PDB entry 2IBZ | X-ray diffraction, 2.30 A resolution | chains C and G of the 11 polymer chains in the assembly

== Chain C ==
Molecule: Cytochrome b
Organism: Saccharomyces cerevisiae
Notes: EC 1.10.2.2
Reference sequence: P00163 (CYB_YEAST); residue numbers follow UniProt; this construct covers 1-385
Sequence (385 residues; row label = number of the first residue in the row):
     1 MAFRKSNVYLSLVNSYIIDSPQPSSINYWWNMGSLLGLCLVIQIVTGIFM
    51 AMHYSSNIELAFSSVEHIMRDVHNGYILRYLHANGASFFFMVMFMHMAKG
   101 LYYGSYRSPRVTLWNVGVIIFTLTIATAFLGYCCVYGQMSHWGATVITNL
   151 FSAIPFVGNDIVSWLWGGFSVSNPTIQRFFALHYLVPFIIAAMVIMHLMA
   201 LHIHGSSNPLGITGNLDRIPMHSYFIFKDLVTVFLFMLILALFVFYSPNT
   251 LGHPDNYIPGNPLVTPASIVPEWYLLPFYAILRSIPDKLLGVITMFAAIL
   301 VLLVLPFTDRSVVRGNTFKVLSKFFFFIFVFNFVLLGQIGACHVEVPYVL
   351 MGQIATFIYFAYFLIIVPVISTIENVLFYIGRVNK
Differences from the reference sequence: conflict Thr122 (Ile in P00163)
Bound ions: heme c Fe site 1: His82, His183; heme c Fe site 2: His96, His197
Residues lining bound ligands:
  - heme c (HEC), molecule 1: Trp29, Trp30, Asn31, Met32, Gly33, Ser34, Leu36, Gly37, Phe89, Met93, His96, Met97, Lys99, Ser105, Tyr106, Leu113, Trp114, Gly117, Val118, Ile120, Phe121, Val194, His197, Leu198, Leu201, Ser206, Ser207
  - heme c (HEC), molecule 2: Leu40, Gln43, Ile44, Gly47, Ile48, Met50, Ala51, Tyr54, Val65, Arg79, His82, Ala83, Ala86, Phe89, Thr127, Ala128, Gly131, Tyr132, Cys134, Val135, Phe180, His183, Tyr184, Pro187, Tyr274
  - stigmatellin a (SMA): Thr122, Ile125, Ala126, Phe129, Leu130, Met139, Gly143, Val146, Ile147, Leu150, Phe151, Leu165, Phe179, Leu182, Ile269, Val270, Pro271, Glu272, Leu275, Phe278, Tyr279, Leu282, Met295, Phe296, Ile299
  - UQ6 (5-(3,7,11,15,19,23-hexamethyl-tetracosa-2,6,10,14,18,22-hexaenyl)-2,3-dimethoxy-6-methyl-benzene-1,4-diol): Tyr16, Ile17, Ser20, Gln22, Ile26, Trp30, Ser34, Gly37, Leu40, Val41, Ile44, Val45, Ile48, Phe49, Phe188, Val194, Leu198, Leu201, Ser206, Met221, Asp229
Swiss-Prot annotation at these positions:
  - binding site (a ubiquinone): Tyr16, His202
  - binding site (heme b): His82, His96, His183, His197
  - natural variant: Thr122 (I122T: In strain: ATCC 44821 / 777-3A; this construct carries the variant), Ile269 (I269ID: In strain: D273-10B/A21)
  - mutagenesis: Gly131 (G131S: In W7: Causes respiratory deficiency)

== Chain G ==
Molecule: Ubiquinol-cytochrome c reductase complex ubiquinone-binding protein QP-C
Organism: Saccharomyces cerevisiae
Notes: EC 1.10.2.2
Reference sequence: P08525 (UCRQ_YEAST); residue numbers follow UniProt; this construct covers 1-94
Sequence (94 residues; row label = number of the first residue in the row):
     1 MGPPSGKTYMGWWGHMGGPKQKGITSYAVSPYAQKPLQGIFHNAVFNSFR
    51 RFKSQFLYVLIPAGIYWYWWKNGNEYNEFLYSKAGREELERVNV
Disordered / not traced: 1

== How chain C and chain G interact ==
Pairs across the interface (55; chain C residue first):
  Ser15(C) - Trp12(G)
  Asp19(C) - Trp12(G)
  Asp19(C) - Trp13(G)  hydrogen bond (backbone-side chain)
  Ser20(C) - Trp12(G)
  Pro21(C) - Trp12(G)
  Pro21(C) - Trp13(G)  hydrophobic
  Pro21(C) - Met16(G)  hydrophobic
  His202(C) - Met10(G)
  His202(C) - Trp12(G)
  Ile203(C) - Thr8(G)
  His204(C) - Thr8(G)
  His204(C) - Tyr9(G)
  His204(C) - Met10(G)
  Gly205(C) - Met10(G)
  Asn215(C) - Tyr9(G)  hydrogen bond (side chain-backbone)
  Asn215(C) - Met16(G)
  Asn215(C) - Gly17(G)
  Asn215(C) - Gly18(G)
  Leu216(C) - Pro19(G)
  Leu216(C) - Gln21(G)  hydrogen bond (backbone-side chain)
  Arg218(C) - Met10(G)  hydrogen bond
  Arg218(C) - Trp13(G)
  Arg218(C) - Met16(G)
  Ile219(C) - Trp13(G)
  Pro220(C) - Trp13(G)
  Val320(C) - Tyr58(G)
  Lys323(C) - Gln55(G)  hydrogen bond
  Lys323(C) - Tyr58(G)
  Phe324(C) - Ile61(G)  hydrophobic
  Phe324(C) - Pro62(G)  hydrophobic
  Phe327(C) - Tyr58(G)
  Phe327(C) - Val59(G)  hydrophobic
  Phe327(C) - Pro62(G)
  Ile328(C) - Pro62(G)  hydrophobic
  Ile328(C) - Tyr66(G)
  Phe331(C) - Val59(G)
  Phe331(C) - Ala63(G)
  Phe331(C) - Tyr66(G)
  Asn332(C) - Tyr66(G)  hydrogen bond
  Leu335(C) - Tyr66(G)  hydrophobic
  Leu335(C) - Trp70(G)  hydrophobic
  Gln338(C) - Trp70(G)
  Cys342(C) - Trp70(G)  hydrophobic
  Glu345(C) - Asn77(G)  hydrogen bond
  Glu345(C) - Tyr81(G)
  Val346(C) - Leu80(G)  hydrophobic
  Val346(C) - Val92(G)
  Pro347(C) - Gly73(G)
  Pro347(C) - Asn77(G)
  Tyr348(C) - Trp70(G)  hydrophobic
  Tyr348(C) - Asn74(G)  hydrogen bond
  Tyr348(C) - Asn77(G)
  Met351(C) - Trp69(G)
  Ile354(C) - Trp69(G)  hydrophobic
  Ile358(C) - Tyr66(G)
Also at the interface, not in a pair above, chain C (34 interface residues in all): Tyr102, Pro109, Ile339, Ala355
Also at the interface, not in a pair above, chain G (28 interface residues in all): Ile65, Tyr76, Asn93

== Summary ==
34 residues of chain C and 28 residues of chain G are in contact; the contacts include 8 hydrogen bonds. Polar
pairs include Asp19(C)-Trp13(G), Asn215(C)-Tyr9(G) and Leu216(C)-Gln21(G). Chain C binds heme c, compound UQ6
and stigmatellin a.
Chain C is Cytochrome b and chain G is Ubiquinol-cytochrome c reductase complex ubiquinone-binding protein
QP-C, both from Saccharomyces cerevisiae; the structure, Yeast Cytochrome BC1 Complex with Stigmatellin, was
determined by X-ray diffraction (same publication as 2JBL).
